Entry 5XF6 (X-ray diffraction, 2.63 A resolution); this record covers chains A and J of the 10 polymer chains in the assembly.

== Chain A ==
Protein: Histone H3.2
Source organism: Xenopus laevis
Reference sequence: P84233 (H32_XENLA); residues 1-135 here correspond to UniProt positions 2-136 (UniProt number = residue number + 1)
Sequence (135 residues; numbered 1 to 135; the number before each row is that of its first residue):
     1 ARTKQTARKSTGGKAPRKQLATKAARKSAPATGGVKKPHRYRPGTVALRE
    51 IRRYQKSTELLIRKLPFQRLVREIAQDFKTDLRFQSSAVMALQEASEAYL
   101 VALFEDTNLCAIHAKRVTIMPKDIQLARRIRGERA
Disordered / not traced: 1-37, 135
Sequence notes: variant Ala102 (Gly103 in P84233)
UniProt features mapped onto this chain:
  - modified residue: Arg2 (Asymmetric dimethylarginine), Thr3 (Phosphothreonine), Lys4 (Allysine), Gln5 (5-glutamyl dopamine), Thr6 (Phosphothreonine), Arg8 (Citrulline), Lys9 (N6,N6,N6-trimethyllysine), Ser10 (ADP-ribosylserine), Thr11 (Phosphothreonine), Lys14 (N6-(2-hydroxyisobutyryl)lysine), Arg17 (Asymmetric dimethylarginine), Lys18 (N6-(2-hydroxyisobutyryl)lysine), Lys23 (N6-(2-hydroxyisobutyryl)lysine), Arg26 (Citrulline), Lys27 (N6,N6,N6-trimethyllysine), Ser28 (ADP-ribosylserine), Lys36 (N6,N6,N6-trimethyllysine), Lys37 (N6-methyllysine), Tyr41 (Phosphotyrosine), Lys56 (N6,N6,N6-trimethyllysine) and 8 more in UniProt
  - lipidation: Cys110 (S-palmitoyl cysteine)

== Chain J ==
Molecule: 145-nt DNA strand
Sequence (145 nucleotides; row label = number of the first residue in the row; numbers below 1 keep their minus sign (DA-72 is residue -72)):
   -72 ATCAATATCCACCTGCAGATACTACCAAAAGTGTATTTGGAAACTGCTCC
   -22 ATCAAAAGGCATGTTCAGCTGATTCAGCTGAACATGCCTTTTGATGGAGC
    28 AGTTTCCAAATACACTTTTGGTAGTATCTGCAGGTGGATATTGAT

== Chain A / chain J interface ==
Pairs across the interface (27; chain A residue first):
  His39(A) - DT-67(J)  sugar contact
  Arg40(A) - DA9(J)  hydrogen bond to the base
  Arg40(A) - DC10(J)  hydrogen bond to the sugar
  Tyr41(A) - DT-67(J)  phosphate contact
  Tyr41(A) - DA-66(J)  sugar contact
  Tyr41(A) - DA9(J)  sugar contact
  Tyr41(A) - DC10(J)  hydrogen bond to the phosphate
  Arg42(A) - DA9(J)  sugar contact
  Pro43(A) - DA8(J)  phosphate contact
  Pro43(A) - DA9(J)  sugar contact
  Gly44(A) - DA8(J)  hydrogen bond to the phosphate
  Gly44(A) - DA9(J)  hydrogen bond to the phosphate
  Thr45(A) - DA9(J)  hydrogen bond to the phosphate
  Val46(A) - DA9(J)  hydrogen bond to the phosphate
  Val46(A) - DC10(J)  phosphate contact
  Ala47(A) - DA9(J)  hydrogen bond to the phosphate
  Arg49(A) - DA-66(J)  phosphate contact
  Arg49(A) - DT-65(J)  phosphate contact
  Arg63(A) - DT17(J)  hydrogen bond to the phosphate
  Arg63(A) - DT18(J)  salt bridge to the phosphate
  Lys64(A) - DT18(J)  hydrogen bond to the phosphate
  Leu65(A) - DT17(J)  phosphate contact
  Leu65(A) - DT18(J)  hydrogen bond to the phosphate
  Pro66(A) - DT17(J)  phosphate contact
  Arg69(A) - DT17(J)  salt bridge to the phosphate
  Arg83(A) - DA25(J)  sugar contact
  Arg83(A) - DG26(J)  sugar contact
Interface residues without a listed pair, chain A (19 interface residues in all): Asp81, Lys115, Thr118
Interface residues without a listed pair, chain J (14 interface residues in all): DA-68, DG-2, DA-1, DG7

== In short ==
Chain A and chain J form an interface of 19 and 14 residues respectively; the contacts include 11 hydrogen
bonds and 2 salt bridges. Polar pairs include Arg40(A)-DA9(J), Arg40(A)-DC10(J) and Tyr41(A)-DC10(J).
Chain A is Histone H3.2 (Xenopus laevis) and chain J is a 145-nt DNA strand; the structure, Nucleosome core
particle with an adduct of a binuclear RAPTA (Ru-arene-phosphaadamantane) compound having an ethylenediamine
linker, was determined by X-ray diffraction together with 5XF3, 5XF4 and 5XF5 from the same study.
